Entry 3TW0 (X-ray diffraction, 2.00 A resolution); this record covers chain A.

== Chain A ==
Protein: Cell wall surface anchor family protein
From: Streptococcus agalactiae serogroup V
Reference sequence: Q8E0S5 (Q8E0S5_STRA5); residues 212-581 here = UniProt positions 212-581
Chain sequence (370 residues; each row starts with the number of its first residue):
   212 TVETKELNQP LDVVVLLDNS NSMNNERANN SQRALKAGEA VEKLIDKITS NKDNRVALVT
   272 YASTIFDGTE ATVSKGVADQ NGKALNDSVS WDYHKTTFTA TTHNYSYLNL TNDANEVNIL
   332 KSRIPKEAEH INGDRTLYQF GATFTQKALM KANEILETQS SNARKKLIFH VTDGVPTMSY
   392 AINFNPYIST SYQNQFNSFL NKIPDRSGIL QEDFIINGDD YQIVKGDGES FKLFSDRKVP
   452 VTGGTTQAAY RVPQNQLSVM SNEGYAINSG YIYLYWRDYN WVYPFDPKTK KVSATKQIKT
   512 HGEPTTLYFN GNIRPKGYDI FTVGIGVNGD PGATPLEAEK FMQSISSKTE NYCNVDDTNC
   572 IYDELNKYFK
Not modelled in the structure: 212-219, 581
Disulfides: Cys564-Cys571
Sequence notes: engineered mutation Cys564 (Thr in Q8E0S5), Cys571 (Lys in Q8E0S5)
Bound ions: Mg2+: Ser231, Ser233, Thr354 (together with acetate ion)

== Summary ==
Ser231, Ser233 and Thr354 form the Mg2+ site.
Chain A is Cell wall surface anchor family protein (Streptococcus agalactiae serogroup V); the structure,
Structural Analysis of Adhesive Tip pilin, GBS104 from Group B Streptococcus agalactiae, was determined by
X-ray diffraction together with 3TVY and 3TXA from the same study.
